Entry 4DPI (X-ray diffraction, 1.90 A resolution); this record covers chain A.

Chain A:
Protein: Beta-secretase 1
Organism: Homo sapiens
Notes: EC 3.4.23.46
Reference sequence: P56817 (BACE1_HUMAN); residues 44-433 here correspond to UniProt positions 57-446 (UniProt number = residue number + 13)
Chain sequence (391 residues; each row starts with the number of its first residue):
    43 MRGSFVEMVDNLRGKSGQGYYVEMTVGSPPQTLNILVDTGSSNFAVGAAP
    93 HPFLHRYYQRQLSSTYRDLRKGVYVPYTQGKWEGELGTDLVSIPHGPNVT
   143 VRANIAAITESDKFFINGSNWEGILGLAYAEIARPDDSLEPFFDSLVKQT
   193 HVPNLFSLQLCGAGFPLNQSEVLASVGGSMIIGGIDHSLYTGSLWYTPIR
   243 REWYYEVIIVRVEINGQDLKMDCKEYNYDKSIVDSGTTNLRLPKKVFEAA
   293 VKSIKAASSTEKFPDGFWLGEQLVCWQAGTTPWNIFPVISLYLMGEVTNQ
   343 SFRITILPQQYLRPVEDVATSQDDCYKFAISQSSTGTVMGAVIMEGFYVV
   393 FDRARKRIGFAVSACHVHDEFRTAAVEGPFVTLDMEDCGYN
Unresolved in the structure: 43-46, 205-217, 409
Construct notes: initiating methionine (43)
Disulfide bonds: Cys203-Cys407, Cys265-Cys430, Cys317-Cys367
Ligand contacts: 0N1 ((4S,8E,11R)-4-[(1R)-1-hydroxy-2-{[3-(propan-2-yl)benzyl]amino}ethyl]-16-methyl-11-phenyl-6-oxa-3,12-diazabicyclo[12.3.1]octadeca-1(18),8,14,16-tetraene-2,13-dione): Gly59, Gln60, Gly61, Tyr62, Leu78, Asp80, Gly82, Ser83, Val117, Pro118, Tyr119, Thr120, Gln121, Phe156, Ile158, Trp163, Ile166, Ile174, Arg176, Tyr246, Ile274, Asp276, Ser277, Gly278, Thr279, Thr280, Arg283, Ala383
UniProt features mapped onto this chain:
  - active site: Asp80, Asp276
  - modified residue (N6-acetyllysine): Lys113, Lys262, Lys266, Lys272, Lys286, Lys287, Lys294
  - glycosylation (N-linked (GlcNAc...) asparagine): Asn140, Asn159, Asn210, Asn341

Overview:
Bound to chain A: compound 0N1. UniProt lists active-site residues Asp80 and Asp276.
Chain A is Beta-secretase 1 (Homo sapiens); the structure, BACE-1 in complex with HEA-macrocyclic inhibitor,
MV078512, was determined by X-ray diffraction, deposited together with 4DPF.
